PDB entry 7WKK | electron microscopy, 4.20 A resolution (low resolution: residue-level contacts below are approximate; hydrogen-bond / salt-bridge calls are withheld) | chains G and I of the 30 polymer chains in the assembly

[Chain G]
Molecule: Nup54
Source organism: Xenopus laevis
UniProtKB: K9ZTJ6 (K9ZTJ6_XENLA); residues 1-535 here = UniProt positions 1-535
Sequence (535 residues; row label = number of the first residue in the row):
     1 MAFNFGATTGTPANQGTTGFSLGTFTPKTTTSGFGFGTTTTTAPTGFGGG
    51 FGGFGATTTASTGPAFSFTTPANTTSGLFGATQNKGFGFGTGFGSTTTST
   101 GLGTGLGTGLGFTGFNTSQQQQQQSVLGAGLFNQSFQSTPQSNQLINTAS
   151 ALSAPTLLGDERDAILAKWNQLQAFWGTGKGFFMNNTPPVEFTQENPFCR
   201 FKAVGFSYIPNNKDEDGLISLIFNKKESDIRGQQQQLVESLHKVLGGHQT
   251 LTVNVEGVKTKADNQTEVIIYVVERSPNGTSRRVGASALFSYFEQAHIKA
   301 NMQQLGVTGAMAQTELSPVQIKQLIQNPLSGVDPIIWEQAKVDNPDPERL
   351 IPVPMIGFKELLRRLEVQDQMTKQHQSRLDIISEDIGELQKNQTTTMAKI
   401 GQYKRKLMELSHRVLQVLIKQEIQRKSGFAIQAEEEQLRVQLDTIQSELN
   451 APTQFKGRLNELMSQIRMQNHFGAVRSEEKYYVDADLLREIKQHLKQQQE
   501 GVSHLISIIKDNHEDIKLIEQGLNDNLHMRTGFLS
Not modelled in the structure: 1-155, 188-318, 449-454, 475-487, 521-535

[Chain I]
Molecule: MGC84997 protein
Source organism: Xenopus laevis
UniProtKB: Q5EAX5 (Q5EAX5_XENLA); residues 1-599 here = UniProt positions 1-599
Sequence (599 residues; numbered 1 to 599; the number before each row is that of its first residue):
     1 MASGFSFGTAAASTTTLNPTAAAPFSFGATPAASNTGTTGGLGFGAFNAA
    51 ATPATTTATTGLGGGLFGAKPAAGFTLGGANTATATTTAASTGFSVGFNK
   101 PAGSATPFSLPVTSTSSGGLSLASALTSTPATGPSPFTLNLGSTPATTTA
   151 AATGLSLGGTLTGLGGSLFQNTNPSATGLGQSTLGQSTLGQSTLGQSLLG
   201 QSLLGQSLLGQSTLGQSTLGQSLLGQSLLGLGLNLGAVAPVSQVTTHEGL
   251 GGLDFSSSSDKKSDKAGTRPEDSKALKDENLPQLLCQDVENFQKFVKEQK
   301 QVQEEISRMSSKAMLKVQEDIKALKQLLSVASSGLQRNALAIDKLKIETA
   351 EELKNAEIALRTQKTPPGLQHENTAPADYFHTLVQQFEVQLQQYRQQIEE
   401 LENHLATQSNTLHLSPQDLSMAMQKLYQTFVALAAQLQAVNENFKMLKEQ
   451 YLGYRKAFLGDSTDVFEARRAEAKKWQNAPRVTTGPTPFSNIPNAAAVAM
   501 AATLTQQQQPTTGFGSSSAFGGNTSGSSSFGFGTANKPSGSLSAGFGSTS
   551 TSGFNFSNPGINASAGLTFGVSNPSSTSFGTGQLLQLKKPPAGNKRGKR
Not modelled in the structure: 1-281, 453-599

[Chain G / chain I interface]
Contacting residue pairs (28; chain G residue first):
  Leu-166(G) / Phe-292(I)
  Trp-169(G) / Phe-295(I)
  Trp-169(G) / Val-296(I)
  Trp-169(G) / Gln-299(I)
  Asn-170(G) / Gln-299(I)
  Phe-358(G) / Val-302(I)
  Phe-358(G) / Gln-303(I)
  Phe-358(G) / Ile-306(I)
  Lys-359(G) / Val-302(I)
  Leu-361(G) / Ile-306(I)
  Leu-365(G) / Met-309(I)
  Thr-372(G) / Ala-313(I)
  Ile-386(G) / Ala-331(I)
  Leu-418(G) / Pro-376(I)
  Glu-422(G) / Pro-376(I)
  Lys-426(G) / Asn-373(I)
  Arg-458(G) / Ile-398(I)
  Leu-462(G) / Ile-398(I)
  Gln-465(G) / Leu-401(I)
  Ile-509(G) / Leu-437(I)
  Asn-512(G) / Leu-437(I)
  Asn-512(G) / Asn-441(I)
  Asn-512(G) / Phe-444(I)
  Asp-515(G) / Phe-444(I)
  Ile-516(G) / Phe-444(I)
  Ile-519(G) / Phe-444(I)
  Ile-519(G) / Leu-447(I)
  Ile-519(G) / Lys-448(I)
Interface residues without a listed pair, chain G (31 interface residues in all): Arg-162, Ile-165, Leu-362, Leu-379, Leu-389, Ile-400, Leu-407, Ser-411, Val-414, Val-417, Leu-459
Interface residues without a listed pair, chain I (35 interface residues in all): Glu-305, Met-314, Asp-320, Leu-327, Leu-328, Ala-341, Glu-348, Glu-352, Asn-355, Ala-356, Ala-359, Tyr-394, Arg-395, Gln-397, Glu-402, Val-440

[Summary]
The interface between chain G and chain I involves 31 residues on one side and 35 on the other.
Chain G is Nup54 and chain I is MGC84997 protein, both from Xenopus laevis; the structure, Cryo-EM structure
of the IR subunit from X. laevis NPC, was determined by electron microscopy.
